Entry 7QVE (electron microscopy, 3.30 A resolution); this record covers chains i and j of the 28 polymer chains in the assembly.

== Chain i ==
Name: Proteasome subunit alpha type
Source organism: Spinacia oleracea
UniProtKB: A0A0K9QA79 (A0A0K9QA79_SPIOL); numbering as in UniProt (aligned over 1-235)
Chain sequence (235 residues; row label = number of the first residue in the row):
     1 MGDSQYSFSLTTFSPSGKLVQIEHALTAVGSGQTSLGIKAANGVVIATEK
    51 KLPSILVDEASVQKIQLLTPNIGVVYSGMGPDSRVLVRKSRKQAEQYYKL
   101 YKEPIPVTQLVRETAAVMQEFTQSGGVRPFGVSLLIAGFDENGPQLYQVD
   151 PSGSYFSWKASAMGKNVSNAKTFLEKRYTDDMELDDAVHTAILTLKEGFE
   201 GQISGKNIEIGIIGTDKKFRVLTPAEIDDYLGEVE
Not modelled in the structure: 1-3, 233-235

== Chain j ==
Name: Proteasome subunit alpha type
Source organism: Spinacia oleracea
UniProtKB: A0A0K9RH20 (A0A0K9RH20_SPIOL); residues 1-250 here = UniProt positions 1-250
Chain sequence (250 residues; each row starts with the number of its first residue):
     1 MSRRYDSRTTIFSPEGRLYQVEYAMEAIGNAGSAIGILAKDGVVLIGEKK
    51 VTSKLLQTSTSTEKMYKIDDHVACAVAGIMSDANILINTARVQAQRYTFS
   101 YQEPMPVEQLVQSLCDTKQGYTQFGGLRPFGVSFLFAGWDKNYGFQLYMS
   151 DPSGNYGGWKATAIGANNQAAQSMLKQDYKDDVTREDAVKLALKVLSKTM
   201 DSTSLTSEKLELAEVYLLPSGKVKYQVHSPESLNRLLTESGLTQPAAETS
Not modelled in the structure: 1

== How chain i and chain j interact ==
Contacting residue pairs (55; chain i residue first):
  S7(i) - G125(j)  hydrogen bond (side chain-backbone)
  S7(i) - G126(j)
  F8(i) - S2(j)
  F8(i) - D6(j)
  F8(i) - G126(j)
  S9(i) - G126(j)  hydrogen bond (backbone-backbone)
  S9(i) - R128(j)
  L10(i) - Y5(j)
  T11(i) - R128(j)
  T12(i) - S7(j)
  T12(i) - T9(j)
  T12(i) - Q20(j)
  F13(i) - Q20(j)  hydrogen bond (backbone-side chain)
  F13(i) - Y23(j)
  F13(i) - A24(j)  hydrophobic
  F13(i) - A27(j)  hydrophobic
  F13(i) - P129(j)
  F13(i) - G131(j)
  S14(i) - Y23(j)
  P15(i) - Y23(j)  hydrophobic
  P15(i) - E26(j)
  S16(i) - E26(j)
  S16(i) - N30(j)
  G17(i) - Y23(j)
  G17(i) - A27(j)
  L19(i) - I79(j)  hydrophobic
  K39(i) - Q57(j)
  Q119(i) - S81(j)
  Q119(i) - D82(j)  hydrogen bond
  Q119(i) - I85(j)
  Q119(i) - R128(j)
  T122(i) - R128(j)  hydrogen bond (backbone-side chain)
  Q123(i) - Y121(j)
  Q123(i) - L127(j)
  Q123(i) - R128(j)  hydrogen bond (side chain-backbone)
  Q123(i) - P129(j)
  Q123(i) - F130(j)
  G125(i) - L127(j)
  Y147(i) - T60(j)
  S152(i) - S81(j)  hydrogen bond (backbone-side chain)
  G153(i) - S81(j)
  S154(i) - M80(j)
  S154(i) - S81(j)
  Y155(i) - M80(j)
  Y155(i) - N84(j)
  S157(i) - L56(j)
  S157(i) - Q57(j)  hydrogen bond (backbone-backbone)
  S157(i) - T60(j)
  W158(i) - S53(j)
  W158(i) - L55(j)
  W158(i) - L56(j)
  W158(i) - Q57(j)
  K159(i) - L55(j)  hydrogen bond (backbone-backbone)
  K159(i) - L56(j)
  A160(i) - L55(j)
Also at the interface, not in a pair above, chain i (33 interface residues in all): K18, S124, P144, F156, K171, E175, Y178
Also at the interface, not in a pair above, chain j (33 interface residues in all): V51, K54, E63

== In short ==
The chain i/chain j interface involves 33 residues from each chain; the contacts include 9 hydrogen bonds.
Polar contacts include S7(i)-G125(j), F13(i)-Q20(j) and Q119(i)-D82(j).
Here chain i is Proteasome subunit alpha type and chain j is Proteasome subunit alpha type, both from Spinacia
oleracea. Entry 7QVE (Spinach 20S proteasome) was determined by electron microscopy.
